Entry 1X7Q (X-ray diffraction, 1.45 A resolution); this record covers chains A and B of the 3 polymer chains in the assembly.

Chain A:
Molecule: HLA class I histocompatibility antigen, A-11 alpha chain
Organism: Homo sapiens
Notes: fragment: extracellular fragment
UniProtKB: P13746 (1A11_HUMAN); residues 1-275 here correspond to UniProt positions 25-299 (UniProt number = residue number + 24)
Chain sequence (275 residues; row label = number of the first residue in the row):
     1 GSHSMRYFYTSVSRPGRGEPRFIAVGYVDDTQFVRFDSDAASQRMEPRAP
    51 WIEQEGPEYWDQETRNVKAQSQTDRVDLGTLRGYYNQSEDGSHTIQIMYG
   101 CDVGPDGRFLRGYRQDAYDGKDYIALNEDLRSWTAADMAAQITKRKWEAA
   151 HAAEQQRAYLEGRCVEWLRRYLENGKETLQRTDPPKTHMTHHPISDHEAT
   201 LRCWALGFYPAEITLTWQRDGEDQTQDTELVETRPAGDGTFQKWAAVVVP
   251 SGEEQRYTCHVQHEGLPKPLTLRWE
Disulfide bonds: C101-C164, C203-C259
Reported in the primary citation:
  - contacts within the chain: Y59-Y171 (hydrogen bond), Y7-E63 (water-mediated contact)
  - conformationally variable residues (side-chain flip): R114, D116
  - specificity-determining residues: I97, R114, Q156 (proposed by the authors, not directly observed)

Chain B:
Molecule: Beta-2-microglobulin
Organism: Homo sapiens
UniProtKB: P61769 (B2MG_HUMAN); residues 1-99 here correspond to UniProt positions 21-119 (UniProt number = residue number + 20)
Chain sequence (99 residues; row label = number of the first residue in the row):
     1 IQRTPKIQVYSRHPAENGKSNFLNCYVSGFHPSDIEVDLLKNGERIEKVE
    51 HSDLSFSKDWSFYLLYYTEFTPTEKDEYACRVNHVTLSQPKIVKWDRDM
Swiss-Prot annotation at these positions:
  - modified residue: Q2 (Pyrrolidone carboxylic acid)
  - glycosylation: I1 (N-linked (Glc) (glycation) isoleucine), K19 (N-linked (Glc) (glycation) lysine), K41 (N-linked (Glc) (glycation) lysine), K48 (N-linked (Glc) (glycation) lysine), K58 (N-linked (Glc) (glycation) lysine), K91 (N-linked (Glc) (glycation) lysine), K94 (N-linked (Glc) (glycation) lysine)
Disulfide bonds: C25-C80

Interface between chain A and chain B:
Contacting residue pairs (53; chain A residue first):
  F8(A) with S55(B); F56(B)
  Y9(A) with F56(B)
  T10(A) with L54(B); F56(B); F62(B)
  V12(A) with S33(B)
  I23(A) with L54(B)
  V25(A) with D53(B); L54(B); S55(B)
  Y27(A) with S55(B); Y63(B)
  Q32(A) with D53(B), hydrogen bond
  R35(A) with D53(B), salt bridge
  R48(A) with D53(B), salt bridge
  Q96(A) with H31(B), hydrogen bond; F56(B); W60(B), hydrogen bond (side chain-backbone); F62(B)
  I97(A) with F56(B)
  Q115(A) with W60(B)
  D116(A) with W60(B)
  A117(A) with W60(B), hydrophobic
  D119(A) with I1(B), hydrogen bond (backbone-backbone); H31(B)
  G120(A) with I1(B); H31(B); W60(B)
  D122(A) with W60(B), hydrogen bond
  H192(A) with D98(B), salt bridge
  R202(A) with D98(B), hydrogen bond (side chain-backbone); M99(B)
  W204(A) with D98(B); M99(B)
  V231(A) with Q8(B)
  E232(A) with K6(B), salt bridge; Q8(B), hydrogen bond (backbone-side chain)
  R234(A) with Q8(B), hydrogen bond; Y10(B); M99(B), hydrogen bond (side chain-backbone)
  P235(A) with Y10(B), hydrogen bond (backbone-side chain); N24(B); Y26(B)
  A236(A) with R12(B), hydrogen bond (backbone-side chain); N24(B), hydrogen bond (backbone-side chain)
  G237(A) with R12(B), hydrogen bond (backbone-side chain); L65(B)
  D238(A) with H13(B)
  Q242(A) with Y10(B); S11(B), hydrogen bond (side chain-backbone); R12(B), hydrogen bond (side chain-backbone)
  W244(A) with M99(B), hydrogen bond (side chain-backbone)
Also at the interface, not in a pair above, chain A (34 interface residues in all): T94, M98, K121, T233
Also at the interface, not in a pair above, chain B (22 interface residues in all): D59

Overview:
Chain A and chain B form an interface of 34 and 22 residues respectively, with 16 hydrogen bonds and 4 salt
bridges. Polar pairs include R35(A)-D53(B), R48(A)-D53(B) and H192(A)-D98(B). The paper reports specificity
determinants I97(A), R114(A) and Q156(A); conformational variability at R114(A) and D116(A).
Here chain A is HLA class I histocompatibility antigen, A-11 alpha chain and chain B is Beta-2-microglobulin,
both from Homo sapiens. Entry 1X7Q (Crystal structure of HLA-A*1101 with sars nucleocapsid peptide) was
determined by X-ray diffraction.
